PDB entry 8RIF | electron microscopy, 2.79 A resolution | chains Y and C of the 14 polymer chains in the assembly

# Chain Y
Molecule: 53-nt DNA strand
Sequence (53 nucleotides; numbered 1 to 53; the number before each row is that of its first residue):
     1 GCATGCATGC GCATGCATGC ATGCAGCATG CATGCATGCA TGCGCATGCA TGC

# Chain C
Molecule: DNA replication licensing factor MCM4
From: Saccharomyces cerevisiae
Notes: EC 3.6.4.12
Reference sequence: P30665 (MCM4_YEAST); residue numbers follow UniProt; this construct covers 1-933
Chain sequence (933 residues; numbered 1 to 933; the number before each row is that of its first residue):
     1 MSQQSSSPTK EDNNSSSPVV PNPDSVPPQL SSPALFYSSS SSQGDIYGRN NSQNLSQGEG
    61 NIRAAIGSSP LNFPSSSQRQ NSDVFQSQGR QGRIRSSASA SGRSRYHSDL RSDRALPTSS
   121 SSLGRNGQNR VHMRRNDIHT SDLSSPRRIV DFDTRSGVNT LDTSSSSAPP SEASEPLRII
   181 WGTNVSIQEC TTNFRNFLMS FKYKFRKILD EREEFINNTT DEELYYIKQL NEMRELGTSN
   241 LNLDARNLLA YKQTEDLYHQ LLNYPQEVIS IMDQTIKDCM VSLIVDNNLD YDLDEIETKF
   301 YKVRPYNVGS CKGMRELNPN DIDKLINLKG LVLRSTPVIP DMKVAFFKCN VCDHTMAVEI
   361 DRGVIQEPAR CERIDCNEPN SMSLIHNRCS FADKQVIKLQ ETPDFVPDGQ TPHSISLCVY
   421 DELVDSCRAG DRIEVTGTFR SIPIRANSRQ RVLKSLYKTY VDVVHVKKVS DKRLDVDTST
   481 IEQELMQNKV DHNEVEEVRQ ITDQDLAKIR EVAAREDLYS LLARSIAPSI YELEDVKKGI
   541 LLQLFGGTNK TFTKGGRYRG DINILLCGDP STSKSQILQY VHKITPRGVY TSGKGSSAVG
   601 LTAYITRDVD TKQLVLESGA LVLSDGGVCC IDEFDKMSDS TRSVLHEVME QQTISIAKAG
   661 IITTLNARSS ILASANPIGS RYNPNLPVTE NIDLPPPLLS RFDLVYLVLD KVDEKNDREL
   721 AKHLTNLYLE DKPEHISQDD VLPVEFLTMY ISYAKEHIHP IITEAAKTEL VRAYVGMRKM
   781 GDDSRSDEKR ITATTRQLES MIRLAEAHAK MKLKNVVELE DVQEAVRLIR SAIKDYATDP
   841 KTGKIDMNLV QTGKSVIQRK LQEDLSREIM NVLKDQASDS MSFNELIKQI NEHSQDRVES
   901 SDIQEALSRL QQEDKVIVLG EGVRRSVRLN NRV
Unresolved in the structure: 1-176, 204-214, 284-294, 731-739, 853-933
Metal / ion sites: Zn2+: Cys-349, Cys-352, Cys-371, Cys-376
UniProt features mapped onto this chain:
  - motif: Ser-700 to Asp-703 (Arginine finger)
  - binding site (ATP): Gly-568 to Ser-575
  - modified residue (Phosphoserine): Ser-52, Ser-56, Ser-69

# Interface between chain Y and chain C
Residue-residue contacts (5):
  DG34(Y) with Arg-449(C), base contact
  DT37(Y) with Lys-612(C), phosphate contact
  DG38(Y) with Lys-612(C), phosphate contact
  DT47(Y) with Ser-638(C), hydrogen bond to the phosphate; Ser-640(C), phosphate contact
Also at the interface, not in a pair above, chain Y (6 interface residues in all): DC35, DG48
Also at the interface, not in a pair above, chain C (5 interface residues in all): Lys-594

# Overview
6 residues of chain Y face 5 of chain C across their interface, with 1 hydrogen bond. Its one hydrogen-bonded
contact is DT47(Y)/Ser-638(C). The Zn2+ site is built by Cys-349(C), Cys-352(C), Cys-371(C) and Cys-376(C).
From UniProt: 8 ATP-binding residues on chain C.
Here chain Y is a 53-nt DNA strand and chain C is DNA replication licensing factor MCM4 (Saccharomyces
cerevisiae). Entry 8RIF (Cryo-EM structure of the MCM double hexamer loaded onto dsDNA) was determined by
electron microscopy together with 9I3I and 8RIG from the same study.
